PDB entry 9D0T | electron microscopy, 2.84 A resolution | chains B and C of the 12 polymer chains in the assembly

Chain B:
Protein: Proteasome subunit alpha type-2
Source organism: Saccharomyces cerevisiae
UniProt: P23639 (PSA2_YEAST); numbering as in UniProt (aligned over 1-250)
Sequence (250 residues; each row starts with the number of its first residue):
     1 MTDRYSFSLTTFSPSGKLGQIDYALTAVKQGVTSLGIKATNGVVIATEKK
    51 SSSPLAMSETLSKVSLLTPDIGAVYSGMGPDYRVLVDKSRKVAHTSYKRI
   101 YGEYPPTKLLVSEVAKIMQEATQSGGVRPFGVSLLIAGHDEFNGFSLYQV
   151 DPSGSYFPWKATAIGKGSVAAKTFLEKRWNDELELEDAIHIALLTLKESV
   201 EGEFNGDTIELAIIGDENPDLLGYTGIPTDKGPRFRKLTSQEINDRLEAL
Not modelled in the structure: 1-4
UniProt features mapped onto this chain:
  - cross-link: Lys-108 (Glycyl lysine isopeptide (Lys-Gly) (interchain with G-Cter in ubiquitin))
What the authors report for this chain:
  - conformationally variable residues (order/disorder transition): Met-1 to Phe-7, Ser-8 to Gly-19

Chain C:
Protein: Proteasome subunit alpha type-3
Source organism: Saccharomyces cerevisiae
UniProt: P23638 (PSA3_YEAST); residues 1-258 here = UniProt positions 1-258
Sequence (258 residues; numbered 1 to 258; the number before each row is that of its first residue):
     1 MGSRRYDSRTTIFSPEGRLYQVEYALESISHAGTAIGIMASDGIVLAAER
    51 KVTSTLLEQDTSTEKLYKLNDKIAVAVAGLTADAEILINTARIHAQNYLK
   101 TYNEDIPVEILVRRLSDIKQGYTQHGGLRPFGVSFIYAGYDDRYGYQLYT
   151 SNPSGNYTGWKAISVGANTSAAQTLLQMDYKDDMKVDDAIELALKTLSKT
   201 TDSSALTYDRLEFATIRKGANDGEVYQKIFKPQEIKDILVKTGITKKDED
   251 EEADEDMK
Not modelled in the structure: 1-9, 249-258
UniProt features mapped onto this chain:
  - cross-link (Glycyl lysine isopeptide (Lys-Gly)): Lys-100 (interchain with G-Cter in ubiquitin), Lys-199 (interchain with G-Cter in ubiquitin), Lys-231 (interchain with G-Cter in ubiquitin)
What the authors report for this chain:
  - conformationally variable residues (order/disorder transition): Met-1 to Phe-13

How chain B and chain C interact:
Pairs across the interface - 35 pairs, chain B then chain C:
  Phe-7(B) / Gly-126(C)
  Phe-7(B) / Gly-127(C)
  Ser-8(B) / Gly-126(C)
  Ser-8(B) / Gly-127(C)  hydrogen bond (side chain-backbone)
  Thr-10(B) / Arg-129(C)
  Thr-11(B) / Gln-21(C)
  Phe-12(B) / Gln-21(C)  hydrogen bond (backbone-side chain)
  Phe-12(B) / Tyr-24(C)
  Phe-12(B) / Pro-130(C)
  Pro-14(B) / Tyr-24(C)  hydrophobic
  Gly-16(B) / Tyr-24(C)
  Gly-16(B) / Ser-28(C)  hydrogen bond (backbone-side chain)
  Leu-18(B) / Arg-129(C)
  Lys-38(B) / Glu-58(C)  salt bridge
  Gln-119(B) / Asp-83(C)
  Gln-119(B) / Arg-129(C)
  Gln-123(B) / Tyr-122(C)
  Gln-123(B) / Arg-129(C)  hydrogen bond (side chain-backbone)
  Gln-123(B) / Phe-131(C)
  Ser-153(B) / Ala-82(C)
  Gly-154(B) / Ala-82(C)
  Tyr-156(B) / Glu-85(C)  hydrogen bond
  Phe-157(B) / Leu-57(C)  hydrophobic
  Pro-158(B) / Leu-57(C)
  Pro-158(B) / Glu-58(C)  hydrogen bond (backbone-backbone)
  Pro-158(B) / Thr-61(C)
  Trp-159(B) / Ser-54(C)
  Trp-159(B) / Leu-56(C)
  Trp-159(B) / Leu-57(C)
  Lys-160(B) / Thr-55(C)
  Lys-160(B) / Leu-56(C)  hydrogen bond (backbone-backbone)
  Lys-160(B) / Glu-58(C)
  Ala-161(B) / Leu-56(C)
  Leu-175(B) / Leu-56(C)  hydrophobic
  Glu-176(B) / Leu-56(C)
Interface residues without a listed pair, chain B (30 interface residues in all): Ser-6, Ser-13, Ser-15, Lys-116, Thr-122, Gly-125, Ser-155, Lys-172, Trp-179
Interface residues without a listed pair, chain C (26 interface residues in all): Thr-10, Ala-25, Glu-27, His-31, Leu-80, Ile-86, Leu-128, Gly-132

In short:
The interface between chain B and chain C involves 30 residues on one side and 26 on the other; the contacts
include 7 hydrogen bonds and 1 salt bridge. Polar contacts include Lys-38(B)/Glu-58(C), Ser-8(B)/Gly-127(C)
and Phe-12(B)/Gln-21(C). The paper reports conformational variability at Met-1(B), Ser-8(B) and Met-1(C).
Chain B is Proteasome subunit alpha type-2 and chain C is Proteasome subunit alpha type-3, both from
Saccharomyces cerevisiae; the structure, Proteasome core particle assembly intermediate Blm10:13S purified
from Saccharomyces cerevisiae, was determined by electron microscopy.
